3HHZ - chains K and R of the 11 polymer chains in the assembly; structure by X-ray diffraction, 3.50 A resolution.

[Chain K]
Name: Nucleoprotein
Organism: Vesicular stomatitis Indiana virus
UniProtKB: Q77E03 (NCAP_VSIVN); residue numbers follow UniProt; this construct covers 2-422
Amino-acid sequence (421 residues; each row starts with the number of its first residue):
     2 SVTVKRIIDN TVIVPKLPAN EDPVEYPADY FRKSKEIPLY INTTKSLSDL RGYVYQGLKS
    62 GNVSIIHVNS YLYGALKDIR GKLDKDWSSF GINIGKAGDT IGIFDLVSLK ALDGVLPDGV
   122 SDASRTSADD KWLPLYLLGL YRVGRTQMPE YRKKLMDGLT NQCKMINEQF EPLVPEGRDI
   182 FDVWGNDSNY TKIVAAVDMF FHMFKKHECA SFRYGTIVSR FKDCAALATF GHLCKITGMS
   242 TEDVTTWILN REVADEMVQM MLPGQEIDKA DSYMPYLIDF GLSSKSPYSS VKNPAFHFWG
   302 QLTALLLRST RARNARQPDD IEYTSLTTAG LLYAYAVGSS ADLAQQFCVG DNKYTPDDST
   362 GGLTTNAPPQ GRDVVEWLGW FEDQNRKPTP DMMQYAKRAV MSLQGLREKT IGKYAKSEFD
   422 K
UniProt features mapped onto this chain:
  - binding site (RNA): Arg143, Tyr152, Lys206, Arg214, Lys286, Arg317, Arg408
  - mutagenesis: Ser290 (S290W: Loss of RNA-binding)

[Chain R]
Molecule: 45-nt RNA strand
Organism: Escherichia coli
Sequence (45 nucleotides; numbered 1 to 45; the number before each row is that of its first residue):
     1 UUUUUUUUUU UUUUUUUUUU UUUUUUUUUU UUUUUUUUUU UUUUU

[Interface between chain K and chain R]
Residue-residue contacts (34):
  Asp23(K) - U20(R)  phosphate contact
  Arg143(K) - U26(R)  salt bridge to the phosphate
  Arg143(K) - U27(R)  salt bridge to the phosphate
  Arg146(K) - U26(R)  base contact
  Thr147(K) - U24(R)  phosphate contact
  Met149(K) - U24(R)  base contact
  Glu151(K) - U24(R)  phosphate contact
  Asn187(K) - U19(R)  hydrogen bond to the base
  Tyr215(K) - U28(R)  hydrogen bond to the base
  Ile218(K) - U28(R)  phosphate contact
  Val219(K) - U26(R)  base contact
  Asp224(K) - U20(R)  hydrogen bond to the sugar
  Asp224(K) - U21(R)  hydrogen bond to the sugar
  Asp224(K) - U22(R)  phosphate contact
  Cys225(K) - U22(R)  hydrogen bond to the phosphate
  Ala226(K) - U22(R)  hydrogen bond to the phosphate
  Ala226(K) - U23(R)  phosphate contact
  Ile279(K) - U20(R)  sugar contact
  Ser285(K) - U20(R)  sugar contact
  Lys286(K) - U20(R)  salt bridge to the phosphate
  Lys286(K) - U21(R)  salt bridge to the phosphate
  Ser287(K) - U21(R)  phosphate contact
  Ser290(K) - U21(R)  hydrogen bond to the phosphate
  Ser290(K) - U22(R)  phosphate contact
  Ser291(K) - U22(R)  hydrogen bond to the phosphate
  Val292(K) - U21(R)  sugar contact
  Val292(K) - U22(R)  hydrogen bond to the phosphate
  Arg312(K) - U23(R)  hydrogen bond to the base
  Asn315(K) - U23(R)  sugar contact
  Arg317(K) - U22(R)  sugar contact
  Arg317(K) - U23(R)  salt bridge to the phosphate
  Arg408(K) - U23(R)  hydrogen bond to the sugar
  Arg408(K) - U24(R)  sugar contact
  Arg408(K) - U25(R)  salt bridge to the phosphate
Interface residues without a listed pair, chain K (28 interface residues in all): Asp158, Lys165, Lys293, Ala316

[In short]
28 residues of chain K face 10 of chain R across their interface; the contacts include 11 hydrogen bonds and 6
salt bridges. Among the polar pairs are Asn187(K)-U19(R), Tyr215(K)-U28(R) and Arg312(K)-U23(R).
Chain K is Nucleoprotein (Vesicular stomatitis Indiana virus) and chain R is a 45-nt RNA strand (Escherichia
coli); the structure, Complex of the vesicular stomatitis virus nucleocapsid and the nucleocapsid-binding
domain of the phosphoprotein, was determined by X-ray diffraction together with 3HHW from the same study.
